5AN9 - chains A and G of the 11 polymer chains in the assembly; structure by electron microscopy, 3.30 A resolution.

Chain A:
Protein: 60S ribosomal protein L3
From: Dictyostelium discoideum
UniProt: P34113 (RL3_DICDI); residue numbers follow UniProt; this construct covers 1-398
Sequence (398 residues; row label = number of the first residue in the row):
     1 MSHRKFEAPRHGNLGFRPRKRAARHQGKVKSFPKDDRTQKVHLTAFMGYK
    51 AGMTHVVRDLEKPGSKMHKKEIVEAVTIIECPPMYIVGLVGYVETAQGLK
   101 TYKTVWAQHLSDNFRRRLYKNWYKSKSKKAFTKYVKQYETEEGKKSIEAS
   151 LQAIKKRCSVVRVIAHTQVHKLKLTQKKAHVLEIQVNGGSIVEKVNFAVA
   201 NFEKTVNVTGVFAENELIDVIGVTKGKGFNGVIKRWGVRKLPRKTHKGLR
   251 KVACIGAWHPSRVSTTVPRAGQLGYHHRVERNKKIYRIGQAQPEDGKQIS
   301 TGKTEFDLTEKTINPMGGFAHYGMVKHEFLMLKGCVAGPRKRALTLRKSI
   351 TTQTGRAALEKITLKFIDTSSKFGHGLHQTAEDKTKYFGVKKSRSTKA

Chain G:
Protein: 60S ribosomal protein L24
From: Dictyostelium discoideum
UniProt: Q54VN6 (RL24_DICDI); residue numbers follow UniProt; this construct covers 1-69
Sequence (69 residues; numbered 1 to 69; the number before each row is that of its first residue):
     1 MKTSLCNYSEFKIYPARGMKFVRGDSKVFHFINTKVESLFFRKINPRDIR
    51 WSMVYRRIYKNTTTDVSAK

Interface between chain A and chain G:
Residue-residue contacts (29; chain A residue first):
  H55(A) - A16(G)
  E71(A) - M1(G)
  E71(A) - K2(G)  salt bridge
  V73(A) - P15(G)
  V73(A) - A16(G)  hydrophobic
  H375(A) - Y14(G)
  L377(A) - Y14(G)
  T380(A) - V66(G)
  T380(A) - K69(G)
  D383(A) - V66(G)
  D383(A) - K69(G)  salt bridge
  K384(A) - K12(G)
  K384(A) - M53(G)
  K384(A) - V66(G)
  Y387(A) - R56(G)
  Y387(A) - N61(G)
  Y387(A) - T62(G)
  Y387(A) - T63(G)
  Y387(A) - V66(G)  hydrophobic
  F388(A) - F11(G)  hydrophobic
  F388(A) - R50(G)  hydrogen bond (backbone-side chain)
  F388(A) - W51(G)
  F388(A) - M53(G)  hydrophobic
  F388(A) - R56(G)  hydrogen bond (backbone-side chain)
  F388(A) - T63(G)
  G389(A) - R50(G)
  V390(A) - R50(G)
  K391(A) - R50(G)
  K392(A) - W51(G)
Interface residues without a listed pair, chain A (22 interface residues in all): V57, K70, K365, F366, D368, S371, K372, G376
Interface residues without a listed pair, chain G (17 interface residues in all): R17

Summary:
The interface between chain A and chain G involves 22 residues on one side and 17 on the other, with 2
hydrogen bonds and 2 salt bridges. Polar pairs include E71(A)-K2(G), D383(A)-K69(G) and F388(A)-R50(G).
Here chain A is 60S ribosomal protein L3 and chain G is 60S ribosomal protein L24, both from Dictyostelium
discoideum. Entry 5AN9 (Mechanism of eIF6 release from the nascent 60S ribosomal subunit) was determined by
electron microscopy, deposited together with 6QKL, 5ANB and 5ANC.
